PDB entry 3SOH | X-ray diffraction, 3.50 A resolution | chains A and B

== Chain A ==
Molecule: Flagellar motor switch protein FliM
Organism: Thermotoga maritima
Notes: fragment: N-terminal domain
Reference sequence: Q9WZE6 (Q9WZE6_THEMA); residue numbers follow UniProt; this construct covers 46-233
Sequence (188 residues; numbered 46 to 233; the number before each row is that of its first residue):
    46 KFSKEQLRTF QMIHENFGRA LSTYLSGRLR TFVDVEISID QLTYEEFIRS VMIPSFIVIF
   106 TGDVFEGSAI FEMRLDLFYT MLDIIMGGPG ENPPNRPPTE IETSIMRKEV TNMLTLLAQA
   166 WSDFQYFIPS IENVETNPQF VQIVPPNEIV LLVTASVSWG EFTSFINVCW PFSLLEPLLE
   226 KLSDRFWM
Swiss-Prot annotation at these positions:
  - mutagenesis: Glu-60 (E60C: No appreciable effect on the binding affinity for CheY)

== Chain B ==
Molecule: Flagellar motor switch protein FliG
Organism: Thermotoga maritima
Notes: fragment: middle domain
Reference sequence: Q9WY63 (FLIG_THEMA); numbering as in UniProt; present here: 117-187, 189-193
Sequence (80 residues; row label = number of the first residue in the row; note: 1 number in that range is skipped by the numbering (no residue carries it; nothing is unmodelled there)):
   113 GSHMVQLVNF LQSEHPQTIA VVLSYLDPPV AAQILGALPE ELQTEVLKRI ALLERTSPEV
   173 VKEIERNLEK KISGF
   189 SRTFS
Sequence notes: cloning artifact (113-116)
Swiss-Prot annotation at these positions:
  - motif: Glu-126 to Gln-129 (Part of the EHPQR-motif)
  - site: Arg-161 (Part of the EHPQR-motif)

== How chain A and chain B interact ==
Residue-residue contacts (27):
  Tyr-124(A) with His-127(B)
  Asp-128(A) with His-127(B); Gln-129(B); Arg-161(B), salt bridge
  Ile-130(A) with Val-172(B)
  Met-131(A) with Gln-129(B); Thr-130(B); Val-133(B); Leu-165(B); Val-172(B), hydrophobic; Ile-176(B), hydrophobic
  Gly-132(A) with Gln-129(B); Leu-164(B)
  Gly-133(A) with Gln-129(B)
  Pro-134(A) with Arg-161(B)
  Glu-136(A) with Lys-160(B), salt bridge
  Asn-137(A) with Arg-161(B)
  Arg-141(A) with Ser-125(B); His-127(B)
  Thr-144(A) with Glu-126(B), hydrogen bond
  Glu-145(A) with Asn-179(B)
  Ile-146(A) with Glu-126(B); Glu-175(B); Ile-176(B), hydrophobic; Asn-179(B)
  Glu-147(A) with His-127(B)
  Ile-150(A) with Val-172(B), hydrophobic
Also at the interface, not in a pair above, chain A (18 interface residues in all): Pro-139, Ser-149, Lys-153
Also at the interface, not in a pair above, chain B (17 interface residues in all): Phe-122, Glu-171, Lys-183
The authors on this interface:
  - residue pairs: Tyr-124(A)/His-127(B), Asp-128(A)/Arg-161(B) (salt bridge), Met-131(A)/Val-172(B) (hydrophobic contact), His-127(B)/Asp-128(A), Val-133(B)/Met-131(A) (hydrophobic contact)
  - interface residues, chain A: Thr-144(A), Ile-146(A)
  - interface residues, chain B: Phe-122(B), Glu-126(B), Gln-129(B)

== Overview ==
The interface between chain A and chain B involves 18 residues on one side and 17 on the other, with 1
hydrogen bond and 2 salt bridges. Polar pairs include Asp-128(A)/Arg-161(B), Glu-136(A)/Lys-160(B) and
Thr-144(A)/Glu-126(B). The paper describes contacts between Tyr-124(A) and His-127(B) and His-127(B) and
Asp-128(A); a salt bridge between Asp-128(A) and Arg-161(B); hydrophobic contacts between Met-131(A) and
Val-172(B) and Val-133(B) and Met-131(A). The paper reports interface residues Thr-144(A), Ile-146(A) and
Phe-122(B) among others.
Here chain A is Flagellar motor switch protein FliM and chain B is Flagellar motor switch protein FliG, both
from Thermotoga maritima. Entry 3SOH (Architecture of the Flagellar Rotor) was determined by X-ray
diffraction.
